PDB entry 9N5D | X-ray diffraction, 3.35 A resolution | chains T and A of the 13 polymer chains in the assembly

[Chain T]
Molecule: Template strand DNA
Sequence (29 nucleotides; each row starts with the number of its first residue):
     1 CCTTCTCTCTCTCGCTGAGCCTCTCGATG
Not modelled in the structure: 1-2, 29
Modified residues: 8OG (8-oxo-2'-deoxy-guanosine-5'-monophosphate) at position 19

[Chain A]
Molecule: DNA-directed RNA polymerase II subunit RPB1
From: Saccharomyces cerevisiae S288C
Notes: EC 2.7.7.6
UniProt: P04050 (RPB1_YEAST); residues 1-1733 here = UniProt positions 1-1733
Chain sequence (1733 residues; each row starts with the number of its first residue):
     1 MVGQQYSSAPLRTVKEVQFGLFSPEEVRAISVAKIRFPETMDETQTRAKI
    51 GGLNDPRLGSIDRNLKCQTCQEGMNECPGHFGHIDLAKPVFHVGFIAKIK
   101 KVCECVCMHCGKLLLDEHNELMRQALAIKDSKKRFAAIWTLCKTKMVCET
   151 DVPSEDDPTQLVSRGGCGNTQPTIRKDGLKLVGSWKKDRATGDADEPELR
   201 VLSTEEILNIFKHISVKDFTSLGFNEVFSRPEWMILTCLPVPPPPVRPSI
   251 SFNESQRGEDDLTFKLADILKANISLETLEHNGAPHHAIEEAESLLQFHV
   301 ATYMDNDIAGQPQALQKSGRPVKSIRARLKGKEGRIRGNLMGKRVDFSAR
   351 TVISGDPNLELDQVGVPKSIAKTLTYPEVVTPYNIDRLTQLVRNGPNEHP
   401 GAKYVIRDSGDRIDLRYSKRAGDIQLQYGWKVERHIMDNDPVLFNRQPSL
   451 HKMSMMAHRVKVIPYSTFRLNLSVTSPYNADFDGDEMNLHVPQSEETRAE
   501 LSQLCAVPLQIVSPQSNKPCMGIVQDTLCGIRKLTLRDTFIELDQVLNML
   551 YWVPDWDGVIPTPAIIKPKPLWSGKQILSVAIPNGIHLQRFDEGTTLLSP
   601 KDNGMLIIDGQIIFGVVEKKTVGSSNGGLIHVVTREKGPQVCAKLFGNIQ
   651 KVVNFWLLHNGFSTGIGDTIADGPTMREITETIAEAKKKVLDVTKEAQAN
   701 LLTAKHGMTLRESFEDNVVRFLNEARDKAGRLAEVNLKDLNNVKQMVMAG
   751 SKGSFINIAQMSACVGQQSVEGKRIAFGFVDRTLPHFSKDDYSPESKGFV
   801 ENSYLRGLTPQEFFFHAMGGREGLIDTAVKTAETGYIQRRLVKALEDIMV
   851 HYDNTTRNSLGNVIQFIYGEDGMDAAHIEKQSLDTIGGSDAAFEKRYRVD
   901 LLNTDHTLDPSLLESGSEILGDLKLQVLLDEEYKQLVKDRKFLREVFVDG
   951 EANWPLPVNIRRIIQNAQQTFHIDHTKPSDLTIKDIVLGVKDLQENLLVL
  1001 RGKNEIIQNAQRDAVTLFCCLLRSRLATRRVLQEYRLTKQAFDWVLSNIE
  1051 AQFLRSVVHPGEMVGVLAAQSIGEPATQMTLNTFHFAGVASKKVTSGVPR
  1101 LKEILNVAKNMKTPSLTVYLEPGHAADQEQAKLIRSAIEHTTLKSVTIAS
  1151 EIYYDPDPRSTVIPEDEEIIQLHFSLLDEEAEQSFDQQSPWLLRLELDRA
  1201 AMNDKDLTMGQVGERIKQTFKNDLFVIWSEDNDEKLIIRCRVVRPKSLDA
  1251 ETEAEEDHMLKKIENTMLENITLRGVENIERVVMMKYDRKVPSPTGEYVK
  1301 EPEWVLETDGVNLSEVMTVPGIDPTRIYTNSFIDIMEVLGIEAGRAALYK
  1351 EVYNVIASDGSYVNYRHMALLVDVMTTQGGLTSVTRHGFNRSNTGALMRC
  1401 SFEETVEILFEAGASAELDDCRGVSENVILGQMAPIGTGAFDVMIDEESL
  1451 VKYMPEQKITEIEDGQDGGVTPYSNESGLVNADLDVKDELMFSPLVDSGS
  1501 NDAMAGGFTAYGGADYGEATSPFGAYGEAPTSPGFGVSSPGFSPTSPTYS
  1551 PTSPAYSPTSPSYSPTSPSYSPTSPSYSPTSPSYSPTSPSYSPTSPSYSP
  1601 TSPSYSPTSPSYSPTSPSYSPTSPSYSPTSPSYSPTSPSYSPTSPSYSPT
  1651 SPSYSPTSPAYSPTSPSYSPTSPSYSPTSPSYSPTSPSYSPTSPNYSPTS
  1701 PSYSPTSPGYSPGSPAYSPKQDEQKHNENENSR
Not modelled in the structure: 1-2, 154-160, 187-198, 250-256, 1082-1091, 1177-1186, 1244-1256, 1447-1733
Swiss-Prot annotation at these positions:
  - region: Pro248 to Asp260 (Lid loop), Asn306 to Lys323 (Rudder loop), Pro810 to Glu822 (Bridging helix)
  - binding site (Zn(2+)): Cys67, Cys70, Cys77, His80, Cys107, Cys110, Cys148, Cys167
  - binding site (Mg(2+)): Asp481, Asp483, Asp485
  - modified residue: Thr1471 (Phosphothreonine)
  - cross-link (Glycyl lysine isopeptide (Lys-Gly)): Lys695 (interchain with G-Cter in ubiquitin), Lys1246 (interchain with G-Cter in ubiquitin), Lys1350 (interchain with G-Cter in ubiquitin)
Disulfide bonds: Cys105-Cys142
Metal / ion sites: Zn2+ site 1: Cys67, Cys70, Cys77; Zn2+ site 2: Cys110, Cys167; Mg2+: Asp483, Asp485

[How chain T and chain A interact]
Residue-residue contacts - 20 pairs, chain T then chain A:
  DC15(T) with Ala309(A), phosphate contact
  DT16(T) with Arg1386(A), hydrogen bond to the base
  DG17(T) with Arg1386(A), sugar contact; Glu1403(A), phosphate contact; Glu1407(A), phosphate contact
  DA18(T) with Arg337(A), salt bridge to the phosphate; Tyr836(A), sugar contact; Glu1403(A), phosphate contact
  8OG_19(T) with Arg337(A), salt bridge to the phosphate; Pro448(A), base contact; Thr831(A), hydrogen bond to the base; Ala832(A), base contact; Gly835(A), sugar contact; Tyr836(A), sugar contact
  DC20(T) with Lys332(A), salt bridge to the phosphate; Arg337(A), salt bridge to the phosphate
  DC21(T) with Arg350(A), sugar contact; Gln447(A), sugar contact
  DT22(T) with Arg344(A), salt bridge to the phosphate; Arg350(A), hydrogen bond to the sugar
Also at the interface, not in a pair above, chain A (16 interface residues in all): Arg839, Glu1404

[In short]
The interface between chain T and chain A involves 8 residues on one side and 16 on the other, with 3 hydrogen
bonds and 5 salt bridges. Polar contacts include DT16(T)-Arg1386(A), 8OG_19(T)-Thr831(A) and
DT22(T)-Arg350(A).
Here chain T is Template strand DNA and chain A is DNA-directed RNA polymerase II subunit RPB1 (Saccharomyces
cerevisiae S288C). Entry 9N5D (RNA polymerase II elongation complex with 8-oxoG at +1 site, CMP added) was
determined by X-ray diffraction (same publication as 9N5B, 9N5C, 9N5E, 9N5F and 9N5G).
